PDB entry 5T6E | X-ray diffraction, 2.30 A resolution | chain A

== Chain A ==
Protein: Glycylpeptide N-tetradecanoyltransferase
From: Neosartorya fumigata (strain ATCC MYA-4609 / Af293 / CBS 101355 / FGSC A1100)
Notes: EC 2.3.1.97
UniProtKB: Q9UVX3 (NMT_ASPFU); residues 86-492 here = UniProt positions 86-492
Chain sequence (411 residues; each row starts with the number of its first residue):
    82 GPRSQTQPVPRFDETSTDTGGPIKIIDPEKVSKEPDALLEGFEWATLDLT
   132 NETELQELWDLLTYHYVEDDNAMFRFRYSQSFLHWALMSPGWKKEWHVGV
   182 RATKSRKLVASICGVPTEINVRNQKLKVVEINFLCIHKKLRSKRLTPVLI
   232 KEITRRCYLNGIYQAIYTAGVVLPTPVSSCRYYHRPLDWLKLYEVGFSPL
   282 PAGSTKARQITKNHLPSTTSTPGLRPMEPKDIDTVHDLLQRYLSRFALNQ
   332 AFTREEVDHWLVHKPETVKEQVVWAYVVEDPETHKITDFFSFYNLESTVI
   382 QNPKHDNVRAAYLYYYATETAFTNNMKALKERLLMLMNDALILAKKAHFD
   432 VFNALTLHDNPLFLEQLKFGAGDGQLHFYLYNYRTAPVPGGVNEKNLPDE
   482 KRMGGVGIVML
Disordered / not traced: 82-100
Sequence notes: expression tag (82-85)
Ligand contacts:
  - 75R (1-(4-{3,5-dichloro-4-[(2,4-dimethylpyridin-3-yl)methoxy]phenyl}pyridin-2-yl)piperazine): Val148, Asp150, Phe155, Phe157, Tyr159, Asn213, Thr249, Ala250, Gly251, Tyr263, His265, Phe278, Ser378, Tyr393, Asn434, Asp454, Gly455, Leu457, Leu492
  - tetradecanoyl-coa (MYA): His146, Tyr147, Val148, Ile193, Val210, Ile212, Asn213, Phe214, Leu215, Cys216, Ile217, Leu221, Arg222, Ser223, Lys224, Arg225, Leu226, Thr227, Pro228, Ile231, Ile234, Thr235, Cys238, Tyr239, Ile243, Tyr244, Gln245, Ala246, Tyr248, Thr249, Ala250, Val252, Leu254, Tyr462
Reported in the primary citation:
  - binding site for 75R: Ser378

== In short ==
Chain A binds tetradecanoyl-coa and compound 75R. From the paper: a binding site for 75R at Ser378.
Chain A is Glycylpeptide N-tetradecanoyltransferase (Neosartorya fumigata (strain ATCC MYA-4609 / Af293 / CBS
101355 / FGSC A1100)); the structure, Crystal structure of Aspergillus fumigatus N-myristoyl transferase in
complex with myristoyl CoA and a dichloro-dimethylpyridyl-methoxy-phenyl-pyridyl-piperazine ligand, was
determined by X-ray diffraction together with 5T5U, 5T6C and 5T6H from the same study.
